8AX9 - chain A; structure by X-ray diffraction, 1.55 A resolution.

== Chain A ==
Name: Maltose/maltodextrin-binding periplasmic protein, Apolipoprotein E
Organism: Homo sapiens
UniProtKB: chimeric construct of P0AEX9, P02649: residues -375 to -7 from P0AEX9 (MALE_ECOLI) positions 24-392 (UniProt number = residue number + 399); residues 1-299 from P02649 positions 19-317 (UniProt number = residue number + 18)
Amino-acid sequence (675 residues; row label = number of the first residue in the row; numbers below 1 keep their minus sign (Gly-375 is residue -375)):
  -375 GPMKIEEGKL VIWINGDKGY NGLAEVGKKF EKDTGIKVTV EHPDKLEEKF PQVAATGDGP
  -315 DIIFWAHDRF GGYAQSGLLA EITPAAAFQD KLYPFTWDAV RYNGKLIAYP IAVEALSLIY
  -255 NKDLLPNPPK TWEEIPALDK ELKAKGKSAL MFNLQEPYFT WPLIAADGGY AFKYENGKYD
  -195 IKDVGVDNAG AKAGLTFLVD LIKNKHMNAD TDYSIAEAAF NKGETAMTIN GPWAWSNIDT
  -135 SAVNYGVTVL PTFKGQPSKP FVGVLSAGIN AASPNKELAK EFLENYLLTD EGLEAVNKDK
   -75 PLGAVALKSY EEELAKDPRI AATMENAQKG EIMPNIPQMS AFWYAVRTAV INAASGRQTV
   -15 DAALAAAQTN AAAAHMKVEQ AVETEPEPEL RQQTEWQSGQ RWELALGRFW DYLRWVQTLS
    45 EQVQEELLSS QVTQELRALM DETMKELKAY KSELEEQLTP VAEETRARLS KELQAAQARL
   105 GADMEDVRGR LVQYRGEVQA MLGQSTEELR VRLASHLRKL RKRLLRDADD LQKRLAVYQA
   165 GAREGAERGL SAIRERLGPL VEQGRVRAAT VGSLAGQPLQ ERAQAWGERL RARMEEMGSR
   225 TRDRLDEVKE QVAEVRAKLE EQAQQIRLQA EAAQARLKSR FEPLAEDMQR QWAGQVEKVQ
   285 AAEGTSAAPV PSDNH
Disordered / not traced: -375 to 22, 166-299
Sequence notes: engineered mutation Gly-375 (Ala24 in P0AEX9), Pro-374 (Leu25 in P0AEX9), Met-373 (Ala26 in P0AEX9), Ala-291 (Asp108 in P0AEX9), Ala-290 (Lys109 in P0AEX9), Ala-134 (Lys265 in P0AEX9), Ala-14 (Glu385 in P0AEX9), Ala-11 (Lys388 in P0AEX9), Ala-10 (Asp389 in P0AEX9), Arg112 (Cys130 in P02649), Ala257 (Phe275 in P02649), Arg264 (Trp282 in P02649), Ala269 (Val287 in P02649), Gln279 (Leu297 in P02649), Glu287 (Val305 in P02649); linker (-6 to 0)
Curated features (UniProtKB/Swiss-Prot):
  - region: His140 to Arg150 (LDL and other lipoprotein receptors binding), Arg260 to Ser263, Phe265 to Leu268, Glu270 to Met272 (Specificity for association with VLDL)
  - binding site (heparin): Leu144 to Arg147, Gly211 to Met218
  - modified residue: Met125 (Methionine sulfoxide), Ser129 (Phosphoserine)
  - glycosylation: Thr8 (O-linked (GalNAc...) threonine), Thr18 (O-linked (GalNAc...) threonine), Lys75 (N-linked (Glc) (glycation) lysine), Thr194 (O-linked (GalNAc...) threonine), Thr289 (O-linked (GalNAc...) threonine), Ser290 (O-linked (GalNAc...) serine), Ser296 (O-linked (GalNAc...) serine)
What the authors report for this chain:
  - conformationally variable residues (loop rearrangement, side-chain flip): Trp34, Arg61, Gln81 to Glu88, Gln123
  - self-association interface (contacts with another copy of this molecule); pairs are residue here / residue on that copy: Arg38-Glu45, Gln46-Asp153, Arg145-Glu45, Glu49
  - contacts within the chain: Glu109-Arg112 (salt bridge)

== Overview ==
From UniProt: 12 heparin-binding residues. The paper reports conformational variability at Trp34, Arg61 and
Gln81 among others; a self-association interface involving Arg38, Glu45 and Gln46 among others.
Chain A is Maltose/maltodextrin-binding periplasmic protein, Apolipoprotein E (Homo sapiens); the structure,
Human Apolipoprotein E4 (ApoE4) N-terminal domain (space group P212121), was determined by X-ray diffraction
(same publication as 8AX8, 8CDY and 8CE0).
